8ILB - chains B and M of the 18 polymer chains in the assembly; structure by electron microscopy, 3.00 A resolution.

Chain B (and M):
Molecule: Ribulose bisphosphate carboxylase large chain
From: Synechococcus elongatus PCC 6301
Notes: EC 4.1.1.39; chain M of this document is another copy of the same molecule, construct and numbering; everything in this record applies to it too
Reference sequence: P00880 (RBL_SYNP6); numbering as in UniProt (aligned over 1-472)
Chain sequence (472 residues; row label = number of the first residue in the row):
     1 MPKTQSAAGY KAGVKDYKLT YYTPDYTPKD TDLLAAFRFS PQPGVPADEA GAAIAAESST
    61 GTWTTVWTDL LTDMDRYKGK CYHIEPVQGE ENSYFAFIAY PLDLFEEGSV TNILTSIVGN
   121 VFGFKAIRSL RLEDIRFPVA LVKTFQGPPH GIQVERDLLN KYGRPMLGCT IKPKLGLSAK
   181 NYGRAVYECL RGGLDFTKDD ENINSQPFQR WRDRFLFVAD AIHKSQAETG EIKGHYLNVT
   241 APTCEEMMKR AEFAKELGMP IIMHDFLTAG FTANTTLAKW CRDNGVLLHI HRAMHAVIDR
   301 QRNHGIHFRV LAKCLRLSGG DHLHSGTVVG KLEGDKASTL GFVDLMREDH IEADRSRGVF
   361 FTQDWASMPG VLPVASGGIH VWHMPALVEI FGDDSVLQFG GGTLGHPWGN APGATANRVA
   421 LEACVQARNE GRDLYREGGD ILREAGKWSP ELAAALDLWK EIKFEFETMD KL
Not modelled in the structure: 1-15, 467-472 (chain M: 1-13, 467-472)
Swiss-Prot annotation at these positions:
  - motif: E461 to E467 (Interacts with RbcX2)
  - active site (Proton acceptor): K172, H291
  - binding site (substrate): N120, T170, K174, R292, H324, S376
  - binding site (Mg(2+)): K198, D200, E201
  - site: K331 (Transition state stabilizer)
  - modified residue: K198 (N6-carboxylysine)
  - mutagenesis: E49 (E49A/C: Does not form the RbcL8-(RbcX2)8 complex), A53 (A53H: Wild-type formation of the RbcL8-(RbcX2)8 complex), W67 to L71 (Alters the RbcL-RbcS interface, RbcS cannot displace RbcX2 from assembly intermediate), E106 (E106Q: Protein aggregates, forms RbcL2-RbcX(2)2 homodimer intermediate poorly), A126 (A126Y: Reduced formation of the RbcL8-(RbcX2)8 complex), R212 (R212S: Forms stable homodimer in presence of RbcX2 but does not form RbcL8 form), E461 to L472 (Remains bound to GroEL), F464 (F464A: Remains bound to GroEL), F466 (F466A: Remains bound to GroEL)

Chain B / chain M interface:
Residue-residue contacts (10; chain B residue first):
  K180(B) - D157(M)
  K180(B) - N160(M)
  K180(B) - Y162(M)
  R210(B) - R282(M)
  R212(B) - D283(M)
  R212(B) - N284(M)
  R212(B) - G285(M)
  D213(B) - V154(M)
  F217(B) - L158(M)  hydrophobic
  K249(B) - D283(M)  salt bridge
Interface residues without a listed pair, chain B (9 interface residues in all): S178, P207, L216
Interface residues without a listed pair, chain M (10 interface residues in all): S367

Overview:
9 residues of chain B face 10 of chain M across their interface; the contacts include 1 salt bridge. The
salt-bridged pair is K249(B)-D283(M).
Chain B and chain M are both Ribulose bisphosphate carboxylase large chain (Synechococcus elongatus PCC 6301);
the structure, The complexes of RbcL, AtRaf1 and AtBSD2 (LFB), was determined by electron microscopy together
with 8ILM, 8IO2, 8IOJ and 8IOL from the same study.
